8JNF - chains E and I of the 16 polymer chains in the assembly; structure by electron microscopy, 6.91 A resolution (low resolution: residue-level contacts below are approximate; hydrogen-bond / salt-bridge calls are withheld).

Chain E:
Protein: Histone H3.1
Source organism: Homo sapiens
UniProtKB: P68431 (H31_HUMAN); residues 0-135 here correspond to UniProt positions 1-136 (UniProt number = residue number + 1)
Amino-acid sequence (139 residues; numbered -3 to 135; the number before each row is that of its first residue; numbers below 1 keep their minus sign (Gly-3 is residue -3)):
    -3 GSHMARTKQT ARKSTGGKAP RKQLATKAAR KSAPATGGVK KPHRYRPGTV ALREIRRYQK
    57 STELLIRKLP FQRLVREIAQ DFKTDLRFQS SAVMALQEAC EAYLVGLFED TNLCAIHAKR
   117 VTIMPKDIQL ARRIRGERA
Not modelled in the structure: -3 to 35, 135
Sequence notes: expression tag (-3 to -1)
Swiss-Prot annotation at these positions:
  - modified residue: Arg2 (Asymmetric dimethylarginine), Thr3 (Phosphothreonine), Lys4 (Allysine), Gln5 (5-glutamyl dopamine), Thr6 (Phosphothreonine), Arg8 (Citrulline), Lys9 (N6,N6,N6-trimethyllysine), Ser10 (ADP-ribosylserine), Thr11 (Phosphothreonine), Lys14 (N6-(2-hydroxyisobutyryl)lysine), Arg17 (Asymmetric dimethylarginine), Lys18 (N6-(2-hydroxyisobutyryl)lysine), Lys23 (N6-(2-hydroxyisobutyryl)lysine), Arg26 (Citrulline), Lys27 (N6,N6,N6-trimethyllysine), Ser28 (ADP-ribosylserine), Lys36 (N6,N6,N6-trimethyllysine), Lys37 (N6-methyllysine), Tyr41 (Phosphotyrosine), Lys56 (N6,N6,N6-trimethyllysine) and 8 more in UniProt
  - lipidation: Lys18 (N6-decanoyllysine)

Chain I:
Molecule: 156-nt DNA strand
Source organism: synthetic construct
Sequence (156 nucleotides; row label = number of the first residue in the row):
     1 ATCAGAATCC CGGTGCCGAG GCCGCTCAAT TGGTCGTAGA CAGCTCTAGC ACCGCTTAAA
    61 CGCACGTACG CGCTGTCCCC CGCGTTTTAA CCGCCAAGGG GATTACACCC AAGACACCAG
   121 GCACGAGACA GAAAAAAACA ACGAAAACGG CCACCA
Not modelled in the structure: 124-156

Interface between chain E and chain I:
Residue-residue contacts - 19 pairs, chain E then chain I:
  Arg63(E) - DA59(I)
  Arg63(E) - DA60(I)
  Arg72(E) - DG49(I)
  Arg72(E) - DC50(I)
  Leu82(E) - DC50(I)
  Arg83(E) - DG49(I)
  Arg83(E) - DC50(I)
  Phe84(E) - DG49(I)
  Phe84(E) - DC50(I)
  Gln85(E) - DG49(I)
  Ser86(E) - DG49(I)
  Lys115(E) - DG70(I)
  Arg116(E) - DG70(I)
  Arg116(E) - DC71(I)
  Val117(E) - DG70(I)
  Thr118(E) - DC69(I)
  Thr118(E) - DG70(I)
  Met120(E) - DG70(I)
  Met120(E) - DC71(I)
Also at the interface, not in a pair above, chain E (15 interface residues in all): Arg42, Pro43, Lys122
Also at the interface, not in a pair above, chain I (8 interface residues in all): DA68

Overview:
15 residues of chain E face 8 of chain I across their interface.
Here chain E is Histone H3.1 (Homo sapiens) and chain I is a 156-nt DNA strand (synthetic construct). Entry
8JNF (The cryo-EM structure of the RAD51 filament bound to the nucleosome) was determined by electron
microscopy, deposited together with 8JND, 8JNE, 8XBT, 8XBU and 8XBW.
